7R8A - chains C and D of the 4 polymer chains in the assembly; structure by electron microscopy, 2.90 A resolution.

[Chain C]
Molecule: 2C7 Fab heavy chain
Organism: Mus musculus
Notes: antibody fragment or engineered binder
Sequence (245 residues; each row starts with the number of its first residue):
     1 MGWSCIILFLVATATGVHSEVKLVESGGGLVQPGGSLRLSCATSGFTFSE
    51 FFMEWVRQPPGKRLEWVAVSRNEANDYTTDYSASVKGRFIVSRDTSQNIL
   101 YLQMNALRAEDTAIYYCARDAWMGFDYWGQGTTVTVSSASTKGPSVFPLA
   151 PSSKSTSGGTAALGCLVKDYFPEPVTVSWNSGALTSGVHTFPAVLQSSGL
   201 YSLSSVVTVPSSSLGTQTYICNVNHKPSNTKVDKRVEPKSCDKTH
Disordered / not traced: 1-20, 135-245
Disulfides: Cys41-Cys117

[Chain D]
Molecule: 2C7 Fab light chain
Organism: Mus musculus
Notes: antibody fragment or engineered binder
Sequence (234 residues; numbered 1 to 234; the number before each row is that of its first residue):
     1 MGWSCIILFLVATARTGVHSDIQMTQSPSSLSASLGERVSLTCRASQEIS
    51 GYLSWLQQKPDGTIQRLIYAAFSLDSGVPKRFSGSRSGSDYSLTISSLES
   101 EDLAHYYCLQYASYPCTFGGGTKLEIKRTVAAPSVFIFPPSDEQLKSGTA
   151 SVVCLLNNFYPREAKVQWKVDNALQSGNSQESVTEQDSKDSTYSLSSTLT
   201 LSKADYEKHKVYACEVTHQGLSSPVTKSFNRGEC
Disordered / not traced: 1-21, 127-234
Disulfides: Cys43-Cys108

[Chain C / chain D interface]
Pairs across the interface - 24 pairs, chain C then chain D:
  Val56(C) - Phe118(D)  hydrophobic
  Gln58(C) - Gln58(D)
  Gln58(C) - Tyr107(D)  hydrogen bond
  Arg63(C) - Met24(D)
  Arg63(C) - Gly119(D)
  Arg63(C) - Gly120(D)
  Leu64(C) - Phe118(D)
  Trp66(C) - Tyr114(D)
  Asp80(C) - Tyr114(D)  hydrogen bond
  Tyr116(C) - Gln58(D)
  Tyr116(C) - Gly62(D)
  Tyr116(C) - Ile64(D)
  Ala121(C) - Tyr111(D)
  Trp122(C) - Tyr111(D)
  Met123(C) - Arg66(D)  hydrogen bond (backbone-side chain)
  Gly124(C) - Arg66(D)  hydrogen bond (backbone-side chain)
  Phe125(C) - Leu56(D)
  Phe125(C) - Arg66(D)
  Phe125(C) - Leu109(D)  hydrophobic
  Phe125(C) - Phe118(D)  hydrophobic
  Asp126(C) - Arg66(D)
  Trp128(C) - Leu56(D)  hydrophobic
  Trp128(C) - Ile64(D)
  Gln130(C) - Gly62(D)
Also at the interface, not in a pair above, chain C (17 interface residues in all): Glu65, Gly129
Also at the interface, not in a pair above, chain D (15 interface residues in all): Pro115, Cys116

[Summary]
Chain C and chain D form an interface of 17 and 15 residues respectively; the contacts include 4 hydrogen
bonds. Polar contacts include Gln58(C)-Tyr107(D), Asp80(C)-Tyr114(D) and Met123(C)-Arg66(D).
Here chain C is 2C7 Fab heavy chain and chain D is 2C7 Fab light chain, both from Mus musculus. Entry 7R8A
(The structure of human ABCG5/ABCG8 purified from mammalian cells) was determined by electron microscopy
together with 7R87, 7R88, 7R89 and 7R8B from the same study.
